PDB entry 7KY0 | X-ray diffraction, 3.10 A resolution | chain D

Chain D:
Molecule: Epidermal growth factor receptor
Source organism: Homo sapiens
Notes: EC 2.7.10.1; fragment: kinase domain
UniProtKB: P00533 (EGFR_HUMAN); residue numbers follow UniProt; this construct covers 695-1022
Chain sequence (331 residues; numbered 692 to 1022; the number before each row is that of its first residue):
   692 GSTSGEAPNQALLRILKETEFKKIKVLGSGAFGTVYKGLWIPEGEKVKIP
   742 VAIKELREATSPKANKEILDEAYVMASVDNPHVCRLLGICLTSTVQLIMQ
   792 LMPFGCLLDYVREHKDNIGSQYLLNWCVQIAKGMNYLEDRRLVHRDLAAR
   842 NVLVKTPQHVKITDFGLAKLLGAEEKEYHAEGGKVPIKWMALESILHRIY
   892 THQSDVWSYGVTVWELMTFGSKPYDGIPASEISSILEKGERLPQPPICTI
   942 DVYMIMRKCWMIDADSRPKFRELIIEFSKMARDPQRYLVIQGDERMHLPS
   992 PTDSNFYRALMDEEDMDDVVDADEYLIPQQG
Not modelled in the structure: 692-699, 862-875, 1008-1022
Sequence notes: expression tag (692-694); engineered mutation Met790 (Thr in P00533), Arg948 (Val in P00533)
Ligand contacts: BI-4020 (XA4; (20R)-10,15,20-trimethyl-2-[(4-methylpiperazin-1-yl)methyl]-18,19,20,21-tetrahydro-15H,17H-12,8-(metheno)pyrazolo[3',4':2,3][1,5,10,12]oxatriazacycloheptadecino[12,11-a]benzimidazol-7(6H)-one): Lys716, Val717, Leu718, Ser720, Val726, Ala743, Lys745, Cys775, Met790, Gln791, Leu792, Met793, Pro794, Phe795, Gly796, Cys797, Asn842, Leu844, Thr854, Asp855
Curated features (UniProtKB/Swiss-Prot):
  - active site: Asp837 (Proton acceptor)
  - binding site (ATP): Leu718 to Val726, Lys745, Asp855
  - site: Tyr1016 (Important for interaction with PIK3C2B)
  - modified residue: Ser695 (Phosphoserine), Lys745 (N6-(2-hydroxyisobutyryl)lysine), Tyr869 (Phosphotyrosine), Ser991 (Phosphoserine), Ser995 (Phosphoserine), Tyr998 (Phosphotyrosine), Tyr1016 (Phosphotyrosine)
  - cross-link (Glycyl lysine isopeptide (Lys-Gly)): Lys716 (interchain with G-Cter in ubiquitin), Lys737 (interchain with G-Cter in ubiquitin), Lys754 (interchain with G-Cter in ubiquitin), Lys757 (interchain with G-Cter in ubiquitin), Lys867 (interchain with G-Cter in ubiquitin), Lys929 (interchain with G-Cter in ubiquitin), Lys960 (interchain with G-Cter in ubiquitin), Lys970 (interchain with G-Cter in ubiquitin)
What the authors report for this chain:
  - binding site for BI-4020: Lys745

Overview:
Bound to chain D: BI-4020. From UniProt: active-site residue Asp837 and 11 ATP-binding residues. The paper
reports a binding site for BI-4020 at Lys745.
Chain D is Epidermal growth factor receptor (Homo sapiens); the structure, Inactive conformation of EGFR
(T790M/V948R) kinase in complex with BI-4020, was determined by X-ray diffraction (same publication as 7KXZ).
